6I1C - chain A; structure by X-ray diffraction, 2.01 A resolution.

Chain A:
Molecule: thioredoxin f2
From: Chlamydomonas reinhardtii
UniProtKB: A0A2K3DSC9 (A0A2K3DSC9_CHLRE); residues 65-180 here = UniProt positions 65-180
Sequence (125 residues; numbered 56 to 180; the number before each row is that of its first residue):
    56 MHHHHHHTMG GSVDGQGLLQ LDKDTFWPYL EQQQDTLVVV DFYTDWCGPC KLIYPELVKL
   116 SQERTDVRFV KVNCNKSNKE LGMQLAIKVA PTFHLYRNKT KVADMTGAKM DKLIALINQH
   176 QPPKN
Disordered / not traced: 56-71, 180
Differences from the reference sequence: initiating methionine (56); expression tag (57-64)
Disulfides: Cys-102/Cys-105

In short:
Chain A is thioredoxin f2 (Chlamydomonas reinhardtii); the structure, Crystal structure of Chlamydomonas
reinhardtii thioredoxin f2, was determined by X-ray diffraction, deposited together with 6I19.
